5VJO - chains B and E of the 3 polymer chains in the assembly; structure by X-ray diffraction, 2.43 A resolution.

Chain B:
Protein: HyHEL10 light chain Fab fragment
Source organism: Mus musculus
Notes: antibody fragment or engineered binder
Amino-acid sequence (211 residues; each row starts with the number of its first residue):
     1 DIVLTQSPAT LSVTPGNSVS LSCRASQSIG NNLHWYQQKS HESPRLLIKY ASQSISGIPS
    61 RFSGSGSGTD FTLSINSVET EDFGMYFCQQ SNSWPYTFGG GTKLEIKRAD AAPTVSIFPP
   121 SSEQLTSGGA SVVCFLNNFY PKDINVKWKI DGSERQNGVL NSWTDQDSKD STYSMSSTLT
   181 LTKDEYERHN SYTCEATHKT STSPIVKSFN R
Cystine bridges: Cys23-Cys88, Cys134-Cys194

Chain E:
Protein: lysozyme isoform I (DEL-I)
Source organism: Anas platyrhynchos
UniProt: U3J0P1 (U3J0P1_ANAPL); residues 1-129 here correspond to UniProt positions 19-147 (UniProt number = residue number + 18)
Amino-acid sequence (129 residues; numbered 1 to 129; the number before each row is that of its first residue):
     1 KVYSRCELAA AMKRLGLDNY RGYSLGNWVC AANYESSFNT QATNRNTDGS TDYGILQINS
    61 RWWCDDGKTP GSKNACGIPC SVLLRSDITE AVRCAKRIVS DGNGMNAWVA WRNRCRGTDV
   121 SKWIRGCRL
Not modelled in the structure: 128-129
Construct notes: conflict Ser37 (Gly55 in U3J0P1), Gly71 (Arg89 in U3J0P1)
Cystine bridges: Cys6-Cys127, Cys30-Cys115, Cys64-Cys80, Cys76-Cys94
Ion coordination: Na+: Ser60, Cys64, Ser72

How chain B and chain E interact:
Residue-residue contacts (16):
  Gly30(B) - Gly16(E)
  Asn31(B) - Leu15(E)  hydrogen bond (side chain-backbone)
  Asn31(B) - Gly16(E)
  Asn31(B) - Lys96(E)  hydrogen bond
  Asn32(B) - Gly16(E)  hydrogen bond (side chain-backbone)
  Asn32(B) - Tyr20(E)
  Asn32(B) - Lys96(E)  hydrogen bond
  Tyr50(B) - Arg93(E)
  Tyr50(B) - Lys96(E)
  Gln53(B) - Arg93(E)
  Ser91(B) - Tyr20(E)
  Asn92(B) - Asn19(E)  hydrogen bond (side chain-backbone)
  Asn92(B) - Tyr20(E)
  Asn92(B) - Arg21(E)  hydrogen bond (backbone-backbone)
  Trp94(B) - Arg21(E)
  Tyr96(B) - Arg21(E)  hydrogen bond
Also at the interface, not in a pair above, chain B (11 interface residues in all): Lys49, Ser93
Also at the interface, not in a pair above, chain E (12 interface residues in all): Arg14, Asp18, Thr89, Glu90, Ser100

Overview:
11 residues of chain B and 12 residues of chain E are in contact, with 7 hydrogen bonds. Polar contacts
include Asn31(B)-Leu15(E), Asn31(B)-Lys96(E) and Asn32(B)-Gly16(E). Ser60(E), Cys64(E) and Ser72(E) coordinate
Na+.
Here chain B is HyHEL10 light chain Fab fragment (Mus musculus) and chain E is lysozyme isoform I (DEL-I)
(Anas platyrhynchos). Entry 5VJO (Complex between HyHEL10 Fab fragment heavy chain mutant I29F and Pekin duck
egg lysozyme isoform I ...) was determined by X-ray diffraction together with 5VJQ from the same study.
